PDB entry 8B5Y | X-ray diffraction, 1.83 A resolution | chain A

# Chain A
Protein: Tyrosine-protein phosphatase non-receptor type 11
Source organism: Homo sapiens
Notes: EC 3.1.3.48
UniProt: Q06124 (PTN11_HUMAN); residue numbers follow UniProt; this construct covers 1-525
Amino-acid sequence (526 residues; row label = number of the first residue in the row; numbering starts at 0):
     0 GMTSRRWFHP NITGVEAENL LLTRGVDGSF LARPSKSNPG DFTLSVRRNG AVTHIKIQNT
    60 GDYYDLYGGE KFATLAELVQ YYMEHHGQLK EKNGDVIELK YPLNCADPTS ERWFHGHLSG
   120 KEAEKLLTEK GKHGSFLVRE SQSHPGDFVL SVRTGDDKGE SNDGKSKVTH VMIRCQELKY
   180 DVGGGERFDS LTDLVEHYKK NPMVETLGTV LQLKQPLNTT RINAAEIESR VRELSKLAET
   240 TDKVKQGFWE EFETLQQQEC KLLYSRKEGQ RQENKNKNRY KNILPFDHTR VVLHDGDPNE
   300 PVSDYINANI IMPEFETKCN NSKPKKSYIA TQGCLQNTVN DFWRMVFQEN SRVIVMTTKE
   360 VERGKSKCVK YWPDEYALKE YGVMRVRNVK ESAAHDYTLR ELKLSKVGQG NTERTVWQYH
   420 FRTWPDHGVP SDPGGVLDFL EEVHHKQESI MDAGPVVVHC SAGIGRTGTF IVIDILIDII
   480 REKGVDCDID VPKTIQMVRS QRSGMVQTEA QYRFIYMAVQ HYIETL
Disordered / not traced: 0-2, 158-160, 237-243, 315-323
Sequence notes: expression tag (0)
Ligand contacts: P8O ((1S)-1'-[5-[2-(trifluoromethyl)pyridin-3-yl]sulfanyl-3H-imidazo[4,5-b]pyrazin-2-yl]spiro[1,3-dihydroindene-2,4'-piperidine]-1-amine): T108, S109, E110, R111, F113, H114, G115, N217, T218, T219, E249, E250, T253, L254, Q257, D489, P491, K492, Q495
Curated features (UniProtKB/Swiss-Prot):
  - active site: C459 (Phosphocysteine intermediate)
  - binding site (substrate): D425, C459 to R465, Q506
  - modified residue: T2 (N-acetylthreonine), Y62 (Phosphotyrosine), Y66 (Phosphotyrosine)
  - natural variant: T2 (T2I: In NS1), T42 (T42A: In NS1), N58 (N58K: In NS1), T59 (T59A: In NS1), G60 (G60A: In NS1; G60V: In myelodysplastic syndrome), D61 (D61G: In NS1; D61N: In NS1; D61V: In JMML; D61Y: In JMML), Y62 (Y62D: In NS1), Y63 (Y63C: In NS1), E69 (E69K: In JMML; E69Q: In NS1), F71 (F71K: In acute myeloid leukemia; F71L: In NS1), A72 (A72G: In NS1; A72S: In NS1; A72T: In JMML; A72V: In JMML), T73 (T73I: In NS1), 25 further natural variant entries in UniProt
  - mutagenesis: C459 (C459S: Abolishes phosphatase activity. Enhances interaction with NEDD9)
Reported in the primary citation:
  - binding site for P8O: T108, E110, R111, F113, E249
  - contacts within the chain: R111-P215 (water-mediated contact), R111-Q257 (water-mediated contact)

# In short
Ligands of chain A: compound P8O. From UniProt: active-site residue C459, 9 substrate-binding residues and one
mutagenesis site. The paper reports a binding site for P8O at T108, E110 and R111 among others; contacts
within the chain involving P215, R111 and Q257.
Chain A is Tyrosine-protein phosphatase non-receptor type 11 (Homo sapiens); the structure, SHP2 in complex
with allosteric imidazopyrazine inhibitor, was determined by X-ray diffraction together with 8CBH from the
same study.
